PDB entry 6CCP | X-ray diffraction, 2.20 A resolution | chain A

== Chain A ==
Molecule: Cytochrome C peroxidase
Source organism: Saccharomyces cerevisiae
Notes: EC 1.11.1.5
UniProtKB: P00431 (CCPR_YEAST); residues 1-294 here correspond to UniProt positions 68-361 (UniProt number = residue number + 67)
Chain sequence (296 residues; numbered -1 to 294; the number before each row is that of its first residue; numbers below 1 keep their minus sign (Met-1 is residue -1)):
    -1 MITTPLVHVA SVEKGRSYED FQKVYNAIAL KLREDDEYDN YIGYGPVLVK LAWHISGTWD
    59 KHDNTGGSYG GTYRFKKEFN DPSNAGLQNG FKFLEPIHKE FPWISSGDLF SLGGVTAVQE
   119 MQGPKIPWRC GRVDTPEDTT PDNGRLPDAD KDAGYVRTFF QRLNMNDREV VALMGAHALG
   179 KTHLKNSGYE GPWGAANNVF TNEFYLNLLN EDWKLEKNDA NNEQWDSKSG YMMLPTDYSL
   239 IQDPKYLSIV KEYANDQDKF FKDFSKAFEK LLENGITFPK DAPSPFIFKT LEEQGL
Disordered / not traced: -1 to 3
Construct notes: engineered mutation Lys48 (Arg115 in P00431); variant Ile53 (Thr120 in P00431), Gly152 (Asp219 in P00431)
Metal / ion sites: heme Fe: Lys48, His175
Residues lining bound ligands: heme (HEM): Pro44, Val45, Val47, Lys48, Trp51, Pro145, Asp146, Ala147, Val154, Phe158, Leu171, Met172, Ala174, His175, Leu177, Gly178, Lys179, Thr180, His181, Asn184, Ser185, Tyr187, Trp191, Leu232, Thr234, Phe262, Phe266
Curated features (UniProtKB/Swiss-Prot):
  - active site: His52 (Proton acceptor), Trp191 (Tryptophan radical intermediate)
  - binding site (heme b): His175
  - modified residue: Tyr153 (Phosphotyrosine)

== Overview ==
Ligands of chain A: heme. Lys48 and His175 coordinate a heme Fe ion. Curated annotation (UniProt) lists
active-site residues His52 and Trp191 and heme b-binding residue His175.
Chain A is Cytochrome C peroxidase (Saccharomyces cerevisiae); the structure, Effect of arginine-48
replacement on the reaction between cytochrome C peroxidase and hydrogen peroxide, was determined by X-ray
diffraction (same publication as 7CCP).
